PDB entry 5JCB | X-ray diffraction, 2.30 A resolution | chains C and E of the 6 polymer chains in the assembly

[Chain C]
Molecule: Tubulin alpha-1B chain
Source organism: Sus scrofa
UniProtKB: Q2XVP4 (TBA1B_PIG); residue numbers follow UniProt; this construct covers 1-451
Sequence (451 residues; each row starts with the number of its first residue):
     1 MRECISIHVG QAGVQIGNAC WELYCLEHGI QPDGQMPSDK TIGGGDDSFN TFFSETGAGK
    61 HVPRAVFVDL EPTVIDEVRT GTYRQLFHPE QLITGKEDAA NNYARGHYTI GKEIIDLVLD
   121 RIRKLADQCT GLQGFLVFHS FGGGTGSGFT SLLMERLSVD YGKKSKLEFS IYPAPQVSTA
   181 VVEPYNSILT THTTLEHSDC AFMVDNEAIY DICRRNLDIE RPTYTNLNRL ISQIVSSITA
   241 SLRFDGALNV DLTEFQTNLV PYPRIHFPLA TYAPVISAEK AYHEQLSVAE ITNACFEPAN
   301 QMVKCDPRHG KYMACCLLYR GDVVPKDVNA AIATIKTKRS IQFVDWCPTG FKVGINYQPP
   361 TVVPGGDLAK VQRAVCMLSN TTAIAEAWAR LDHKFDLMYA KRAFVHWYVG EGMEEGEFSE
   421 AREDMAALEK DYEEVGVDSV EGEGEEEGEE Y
Disordered / not traced: 441-451
Ion coordination: Na+: Asp-39, Thr-41, Gly-44, Glu-55; Ca2+: Tyr-282 (shared with 1 residue of chain B)
Residues lining bound ligands:
  - GTP (guanosine-5'-triphosphate): Gly-10, Gln-11, Ala-12, Gln-15, Ile-16, Asp-69, Asp-98, Ala-99, Ala-100, Asn-101, Asn-102, Ser-140, Gly-142, Gly-143, Gly-144, Thr-145, Gly-146, Ile-171, Pro-173, Val-177, Ser-178, Thr-179, Glu-183, Asn-206, Tyr-224, Leu-227, Asn-228, Ile-231
  - NV4 ((5R,5aR,8aS,9R)-9-[(4H-1,2,4-triazol-3-yl)sulfanyl]-5-(3,4,5-trimethoxyphenyl)-5,8,8a,9-tetrahydro-2H-furo[3',4':6,7]naphtho[2,3-d][1,3]dioxol-6(5aH)-one): Asn-101, Ser-178, Thr-179, Ala-180, Val-181, Glu-183
Curated features (UniProtKB/Swiss-Prot):
  - motif: Met-1 to Cys-4 (MREC motif)
  - active site: Glu-254
  - binding site (GTP): Gly-10, Gln-11, Ala-12, Gln-15, Glu-71, Ala-99, Ser-140, Gly-143, Gly-144, Thr-145, Gly-146, Thr-179, Glu-183, Asn-206, Tyr-224, Asn-228, Leu-252
  - binding site (Mg(2+)): Glu-71
  - site: Tyr-451 (Involved in polymerization)
  - modified residue: Lys-40 (N6,N6,N6-trimethyllysine), Ser-48 (Phosphoserine), Ser-232 (Phosphoserine), Tyr-282 (3'-nitrotyrosine), Arg-339 (Omega-N-methylarginine), Ser-439 (Phosphoserine), Glu-443 (5-glutamyl polyglutamate), Glu-445 (5-glutamyl polyglutamate), Tyr-451 (3'-nitrotyrosine)
  - cross-link (Glycyl lysine isopeptide (Lys-Gly)): Lys-326 (interchain with G-Cter in ubiquitin), Lys-370 (interchain with G-Cter in ubiquitin)

[Chain E]
Molecule: Stathmin
Source organism: Sus scrofa
UniProtKB: F2Z508 (F2Z508_PIG); residues 5-145 here correspond to UniProt positions 49-189 (UniProt number = residue number + 44)
Sequence (152 residues; row label = number of the first residue in the row):
     4 ADMEVIELNK CTSGQSFEVI LKPPSFDGVP EFNASLPRRR DPSLEEIQKK LEAAEERRKY
    64 QEAELLKHLA EKREHEREVI QKAIEENNNF IKMAKEKLAQ KMESNKENRE AHLAAMLERL
   124 QEKDKHAEEV RKNKELKEEA SRLEHHHHHH HH
Disordered / not traced: 4-5, 29-43, 142-155
Differences from the reference sequence: expression tag (4, 146-155)

[How chain C and chain E interact]
Contacting residue pairs (30; chain C residue first):
  His-107(C) with Met-105(E)
  Tyr-108(C) with Lys-104(E); Met-105(E), hydrophobic; Asn-108(E), hydrogen bond
  Thr-109(C) with Arg-112(E)
  Lys-112(C) with Met-105(E)
  Glu-155(C) with Leu-101(E)
  Arg-156(C) with Leu-101(E)
  Ser-158(C) with Phe-93(E); Ile-94(E)
  Val-159(C) with Ile-94(E); Ala-97(E), hydrophobic; Lys-98(E)
  Gly-162(C) with Asn-90(E); Ile-94(E)
  Lys-163(C) with Asn-90(E), hydrogen bond (backbone-side chain); Phe-93(E)
  His-197(C) with Phe-93(E)
  Val-409(C) with His-115(E), hydrogen bond (backbone-side chain)
  Gly-410(C) with Arg-112(E)
  Glu-411(C) with Asn-108(E), hydrogen bond (backbone-side chain); Arg-112(E), salt bridge
  Gly-412(C) with Asn-108(E), hydrogen bond (backbone-side chain); Asn-111(E), hydrogen bond (backbone-side chain); Arg-112(E)
  Met-413(C) with Asn-108(E)
  Glu-414(C) with Ser-107(E), hydrogen bond; Asn-111(E), hydrogen bond
  Glu-417(C) with Lys-104(E); Asn-108(E)
Interface residues without a listed pair, chain C (20 interface residues in all): Leu-152, Glu-196
Interface residues without a listed pair, chain E (14 interface residues in all): Lys-100

[Summary]
Chain C and chain E form an interface of 20 and 14 residues respectively; the contacts include 8 hydrogen
bonds and 1 salt bridge. Polar pairs include Glu-411(C)/Arg-112(E), Tyr-108(C)/Asn-108(E) and
Lys-163(C)/Asn-90(E). Chain C binds GTP and compound NV4.
Chain C is Tubulin alpha-1B chain and chain E is Stathmin, both from Sus scrofa; the structure, Microtubule
depolymerizing agent podophyllotoxin derivative YJTSF1, was determined by X-ray diffraction.
